6M3D - chains B and C of the 3 polymer chains in the assembly; structure by X-ray diffraction, 1.60 A resolution.

[Chain B]
Molecule: 12-nt DNA strand
Sequence (12 nucleotides; numbered 1 to 12; the number before each row is that of its first residue):
     1 GGATTAGGATTA

[Chain C]
Protein: Segmentation polarity homeobox protein engrailed
Organism: Drosophila melanogaster
UniProt: P02836 (HMEN_DROME); the construct has insertions or renumbered stretches relative to UniProt, so the offset changes along the chain: 22-81 = UniProt 453-512; 87-146 = UniProt 453-512
Amino-acid sequence (148 residues; row label = number of the first residue in the row):
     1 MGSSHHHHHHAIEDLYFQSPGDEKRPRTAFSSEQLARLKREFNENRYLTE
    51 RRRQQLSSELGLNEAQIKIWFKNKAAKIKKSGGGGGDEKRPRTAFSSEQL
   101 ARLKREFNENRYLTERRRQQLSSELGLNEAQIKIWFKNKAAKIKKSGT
Disordered / not traced: 1-26, 77-89, 148
Sequence notes: initiating methionine (1); expression tag (2-21, 147-148); engineered mutation Lys-72 (Gln503 in P02836), Ala-75 (Arg506 in P02836), Lys-137 (Gln503 in P02836), Ala-140 (Arg506 in P02836); linker (82-86)
Curated features (UniProtKB/Swiss-Prot):
  - DNA-binding region (Homeobox): Glu-23, Glu-88

[How chain B and chain C interact]
Pairs across the interface (10):
  DG1(B) with Lys-137(C), base contact; Lys-144(C), phosphate contact
  DG2(B) with Lys-137(C), hydrogen bond to the base; Lys-144(C), salt bridge to the phosphate
  DA3(B) with Lys-137(C), base contact
  DT5(B) with Arg-90(C), hydrogen bond to the base
  DA6(B) with Arg-90(C), hydrogen bond to the sugar; Arg-92(C), base contact
  DG7(B) with Arg-90(C), hydrogen bond to the phosphate; Arg-92(C), hydrogen bond to the base

[Summary]
6 residues of chain B and 4 residues of chain C are in contact, with 5 hydrogen bonds and 1 salt bridge. Among
the polar pairs are DG2(B)/Lys-137(C), DT5(B)/Arg-90(C) and DG7(B)/Arg-92(C). Curated annotation (UniProt)
lists a DNA-binding region on chain C.
Here chain B is a 12-nt DNA strand and chain C is Segmentation polarity homeobox protein engrailed (Drosophila
melanogaster). Entry 6M3D (X-ray crystal structure of tandemly connected engrailed homeodomains (EHD) with
R53A mutations and DNA complex) was determined by X-ray diffraction.
